Entry 7KA1 (X-ray diffraction, 1.60 A resolution); this record covers chains A and B.

# Chain A
Molecule: Tryptophan synthase alpha chain
From: Salmonella typhimurium (strain LT2 / SGSC1412 / ATCC 700720)
Notes: EC 4.2.1.20
Reference sequence: P00929 (TRPA_SALTY); residues 1-268 here = UniProt positions 1-268
Sequence (268 residues; row label = number of the first residue in the row):
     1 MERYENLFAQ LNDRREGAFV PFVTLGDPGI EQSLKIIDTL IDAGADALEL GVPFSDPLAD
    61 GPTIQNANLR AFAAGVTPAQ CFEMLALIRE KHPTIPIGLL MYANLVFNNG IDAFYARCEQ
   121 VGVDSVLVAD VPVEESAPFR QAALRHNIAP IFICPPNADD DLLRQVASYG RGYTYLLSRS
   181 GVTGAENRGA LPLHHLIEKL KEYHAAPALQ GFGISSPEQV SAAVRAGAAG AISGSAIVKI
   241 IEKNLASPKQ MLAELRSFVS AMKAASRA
Ligand contacts:
  - F9F (2-({[4-(trifluoromethoxy)phenyl]sulfonyl}amino)ethyl dihydrogen phosphate): Phe22, Glu49, Ala59, Asp60, Ile64, Leu100, Leu127, Ala129, Ile153, Tyr175, Leu177, Arg179, Thr183, Gly184, Ala185, Phe212, Gly213, Ile214, Ile232, Ser233, Gly234, Ser235
  - serine (SER): Ser55, Asp56, Pro57, Gln65, Leu69
Swiss-Prot annotation at these positions:
  - active site (Proton acceptor): Glu49, Asp60

# Chain B
Molecule: Tryptophan synthase beta chain
From: Salmonella typhimurium (strain LT2 / SGSC1412 / ATCC 700720)
Notes: EC 4.2.1.20
Reference sequence: P0A2K1 (TRPB_SALTY); residues 1-397 here = UniProt positions 1-397
Sequence (397 residues; numbered 1 to 397; the number before each row is that of its first residue):
     1 MTTLLNPYFG EFGGMYVPQI LMPALNQLEE AFVSAQKDPE FQAQFADLLK NYAGRPTALT
    61 KCQNITAGTR TTLYLKREDL LHGGAHKTNQ VLGQALLAKR MGKSEIIAET GAGAHGVASA
   121 LASALLGLKC RIYMGAKDVE RQSPNVFRMR LMGAEVIPVH SGSATLKDAC NEALRDWSGS
   181 YETAHYMLGT AAGPHPYPTI VREFQRMIGE ETKAQILDKE GRLPDAVIAC VGGGSNAIGM
   241 FADFINDTSV GLIGVEPGGH GIETGEHGAP LKHGRVGIYF GMKAPMMQTA DGQIEESYSI
   301 SAGLDFPSVG PQHAYLNSIG RADYVSITDD EALEAFKTLC RHEGIIPALE SSHALAHALK
   361 MMREQPEKEQ LLVVNLSGRG DKDIFTVHDI LKARGEI
Unresolved in the structure: 1, 397
Sequence notes: engineered mutation Ala114 (Gln in P0A2K1)
Bound ions: Cs+ site 1: Thr66, Thr69, Thr71; Cs+ site 2: Val231, Gly232, Glu256, Gly268, Leu304, Phe306, Ser308
Ligand contacts:
  - 0JO (2-{[(E)-{3-hydroxy-2-methyl-5-[(phosphonooxy)methyl]pyridin-4-yl}methylidene]amino}prop-2-enoic acid): Ala85, His86, Lys87, Glu109, Thr110, Gly111, Ala112, Gly113, Ala114, His115, Leu166, Gly189, Thr190, Cys230, Val231, Gly232, Gly233, Gly234, Ser235, Asn236, Ala302, Gly303, Leu304, Ala348, Glu350, Ser351, Ser377, Gly378
  - serine (SER): Ser161, Gly162, Asp168, Asn171, Arg175
Swiss-Prot annotation at these positions:
  - modified residue: Lys87 (N6-(pyridoxal phosphate)lysine)

# Chain A / chain B interface
Pairs across the interface - 64 pairs, chain A then chain B:
  Pro53(A) - Gln293(B)  hydrogen bond (backbone-side chain)
  Phe54(A) - Gly292(B)
  Phe54(A) - Gln293(B)
  Ser55(A) - Gln293(B)  hydrogen bond (backbone-side chain)
  Ser55(A) - Ile294(B)  hydrogen bond (side chain-backbone)
  Asp56(A) - Lys167(B)  salt bridge
  Asp56(A) - Asn171(B)  hydrogen bond
  Asp56(A) - Tyr279(B)
  Asp56(A) - Ile294(B)
  Pro57(A) - Arg175(B)  hydrogen bond (backbone-side chain)
  Leu58(A) - Asn171(B)
  Leu58(A) - Leu174(B)  hydrophobic
  Leu58(A) - Arg175(B)
  Asp60(A) - Arg175(B)  hydrogen bond (backbone-side chain)
  Gln65(A) - Arg175(B)
  Phe72(A) - Gln293(B)
  Thr77(A) - Asp291(B)
  Pro78(A) - Asp291(B)
  Pro78(A) - Gln293(B)
  Ala103(A) - Ile278(B)  hydrophobic
  Asn104(A) - Gly277(B)
  Asn104(A) - Ile278(B)  hydrogen bond (side chain-backbone)
  Asn104(A) - Gln288(B)  hydrogen bond
  Asn104(A) - Gly292(B)  hydrogen bond (side chain-backbone)
  Asn104(A) - Ile294(B)
  Leu105(A) - Asp291(B)
  Leu105(A) - Gly292(B)
  Phe107(A) - Val276(B)
  Phe107(A) - Ile278(B)  hydrophobic
  Phe107(A) - Lys283(B)
  Asn108(A) - Arg275(B)  hydrogen bond
  Asn108(A) - Gln288(B)
  Asn108(A) - Ala290(B)  hydrogen bond (side chain-backbone)
  Asn108(A) - Asp291(B)
  Asn108(A) - Gly292(B)
  Ala129(A) - Pro18(B)
  Asp130(A) - Tyr16(B)
  Asp130(A) - Val17(B)  hydrogen bond (backbone-backbone)
  Pro132(A) - Met15(B)
  Pro132(A) - Val17(B)
  Pro132(A) - Gln19(B)
  Pro132(A) - Met22(B)  hydrophobic
  Val133(A) - Gln19(B)  hydrogen bond (backbone-side chain)
  Glu134(A) - Gln19(B)  hydrogen bond
  Glu134(A) - Met22(B)
  Glu135(A) - Tyr8(B)  hydrogen bond
  Glu135(A) - Gly14(B)
  Glu135(A) - Met15(B)  hydrogen bond (side chain-backbone)
  Glu135(A) - Tyr16(B)  hydrogen bond
  Ile153(A) - Gln19(B)
  Pro155(A) - Gln19(B)
  Pro155(A) - Ile20(B)  hydrophobic
  Pro156(A) - Ile20(B)
  Asn157(A) - Ile20(B)  hydrogen bond (side chain-backbone)
  Asn157(A) - Pro23(B)
  Asn157(A) - Tyr181(B)  hydrogen bond
  Leu162(A) - Gln19(B)
  Ser180(A) - Ile20(B)
  Ser180(A) - Ser178(B)
  Ser180(A) - Tyr181(B)
  Gly181(A) - Ser178(B)  hydrogen bond (backbone-backbone)
  Gly181(A) - Gly179(B)
  Val182(A) - Arg175(B)
  Val182(A) - Ser178(B)
Other interface residues (no listed pair), chain A (35 interface residues in all): Ala59, Val131, Phe139, Leu177, Arg179
Other interface residues (no listed pair), chain B (32 interface residues in all): Thr2, Glu172, Thr289

# In short
Chain A and chain B form an interface of 35 and 32 residues respectively, with 20 hydrogen bonds and 1 salt
bridge. Polar contacts include Asp56(A)-Lys167(B), Pro53(A)-Gln293(B) and Ser55(A)-Gln293(B). Serine is bound
between chain A and chain B. Ligands of chain A: compound F9F.
Chain A is Tryptophan synthase alpha chain and chain B is Tryptophan synthase beta chain, both from Salmonella
typhimurium (strain LT2 / SGSC1412 / ATCC 700720); the structure, 1.60 Angstrom resolution crystal structure
of the beta-Q114A mutant Tryptophan Synthase in complex with inhibitor
N-(4'-trifluoromethoxybenzenesulfonyl)-2-amino-1-ethylphosphate ..., was determined by X-ray diffraction.
